PDB entry 4D9I | X-ray diffraction, 2.00 A resolution | chains A and B

== Chain A (and B) ==
Protein: Diaminopropionate ammonia-lyase
Organism: Escherichia coli
Notes: EC 4.3.1.15; chain B of this document is another copy of the same molecule, construct and numbering; everything in this record applies to it too
UniProt: P66899 (DPAL_ECOLI); residue numbers follow UniProt; this construct covers 1-398
Chain sequence (398 residues; row label = number of the first residue in the row):
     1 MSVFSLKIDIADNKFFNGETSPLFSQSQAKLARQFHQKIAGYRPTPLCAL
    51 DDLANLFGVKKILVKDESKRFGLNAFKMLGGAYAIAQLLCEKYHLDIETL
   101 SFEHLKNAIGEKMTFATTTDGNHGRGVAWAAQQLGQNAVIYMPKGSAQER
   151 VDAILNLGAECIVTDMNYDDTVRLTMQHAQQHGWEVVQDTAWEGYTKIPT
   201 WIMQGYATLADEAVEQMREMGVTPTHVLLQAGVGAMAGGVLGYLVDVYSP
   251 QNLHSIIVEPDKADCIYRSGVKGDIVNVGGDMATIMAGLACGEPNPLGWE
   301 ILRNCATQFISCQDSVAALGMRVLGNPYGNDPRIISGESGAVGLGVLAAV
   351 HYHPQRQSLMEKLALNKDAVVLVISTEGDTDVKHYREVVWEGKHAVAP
Not modelled in the structure: 1, 279-284, 398 (chain B: 1, 279-283, 398)
Modified / non-standard residues: Lys-77 ((2S)-2-amino-6-[[3-hydroxy-2-methyl-5-(phosphonooxymethyl)pyridin-4-yl]methylideneamino]hexanoic acid; LLP)
Disulfide bonds: Cys-265/Cys-291
Swiss-Prot annotation at these positions:
  - active site (Proton acceptor): Lys-77, Asp-120
  - modified residue: Lys-77 (N6-(pyridoxal phosphate)lysine)
What the authors report for this chain:
  - self-association interface (contacts with another copy of this molecule); pairs are residue here / residue on that copy: Ser-2/Glu-387 (hydrogen bond), Ser-2/Glu-391 (hydrogen bond), Arg-322/Trp-390 (hydrogen bond), Asn-326/Tyr-385 (hydrogen bond), Arg-333/Asn-326 (hydrogen bond), Arg-333/Pro-327 (hydrogen bond), Arg-386/Asn-326 (hydrogen bond), Arg-386/Pro-327 (hydrogen bond), Val-396/Glu-391 (hydrogen bond), Phe-4, Leu-53, Leu-56, Leu-319, Val-323, Gly-325, Tyr-328, Ile-335, Tyr-352, Val-389, Gly-392, Ala-395
  - binding site for 2-amino-2-hydroxymethyl-propane-1,3-diol: Lys-77, Asp-120, Tyr-168, Asp-189, Gly-232, Val-233, Gly-288, Ala-290
  - contacts within the chain: Asp-120/Gly-288 (hydrogen bond)
  - conformationally variable residues (order/disorder transition): Gly-279 to Thr-284
  - mutagenesis - K77H, K77R: abolished catalytic activity
  - mutagenesis - D120N, D189N: unchanged binding to PLP
  - mutagenesis - D120N (150-fold), D189N: decreased catalytic activity on l-DAP
  - mutagenesis - D120N: abolished catalytic activity on d-DAP
  - specificity-determining residues: Asp-120
  - catalytic residues: Asp-120 (proposed by the authors, not directly observed)
  - catalytic residues: Asp-189

== Interface between chain A and chain B ==
Pairs across the interface (49):
  Ser-2(A) / Glu-387(B)  hydrogen bond (backbone-side chain)
  Ser-2(A) / Glu-391(B)  hydrogen bond
  Phe-4(A) / Glu-391(B)
  Leu-53(A) / Trp-390(B)  hydrophobic
  Leu-56(A) / Trp-390(B)  hydrophobic
  Leu-319(A) / Trp-390(B)
  Arg-322(A) / Val-389(B)
  Arg-322(A) / Trp-390(B)  hydrogen bond (side chain-backbone)
  Val-323(A) / Trp-390(B)
  Gly-325(A) / Gly-325(B)
  Gly-325(A) / Asn-326(B)
  Asn-326(A) / Gly-325(B)  hydrogen bond (side chain-backbone)
  Asn-326(A) / Arg-333(B)  hydrogen bond
  Asn-326(A) / Tyr-385(B)  hydrogen bond
  Asn-326(A) / Arg-386(B)  hydrogen bond (backbone-side chain)
  Asn-326(A) / Val-389(B)
  Asn-326(A) / Trp-390(B)  hydrogen bond (backbone-side chain)
  Pro-327(A) / Arg-333(B)  hydrogen bond (backbone-side chain)
  Pro-327(A) / Arg-386(B)  hydrogen bond (backbone-side chain)
  Tyr-328(A) / Arg-386(B)
  Tyr-328(A) / Trp-390(B)  hydrophobic
  Arg-333(A) / Asn-326(B)  hydrogen bond
  Arg-333(A) / Pro-327(B)  hydrogen bond (side chain-backbone)
  Arg-333(A) / Arg-333(B)
  Tyr-352(A) / Trp-390(B)
  Tyr-352(A) / Glu-391(B)
  Tyr-385(A) / Asn-326(B)  hydrogen bond
  Arg-386(A) / Asn-326(B)  hydrogen bond (side chain-backbone)
  Arg-386(A) / Pro-327(B)  hydrogen bond (side chain-backbone)
  Arg-386(A) / Tyr-328(B)
  Glu-387(A) / Ser-2(B)  hydrogen bond (side chain-backbone)
  Val-389(A) / Arg-322(B)
  Val-389(A) / Asn-326(B)
  Trp-390(A) / Leu-53(B)  hydrophobic
  Trp-390(A) / Leu-319(B)
  Trp-390(A) / Arg-322(B)  hydrogen bond (backbone-side chain)
  Trp-390(A) / Val-323(B)
  Trp-390(A) / Asn-326(B)  hydrogen bond (side chain-backbone)
  Trp-390(A) / Tyr-328(B)  hydrophobic
  Trp-390(A) / Tyr-352(B)
  Glu-391(A) / Ser-2(B)  hydrogen bond
  Glu-391(A) / Phe-4(B)
  Glu-391(A) / Arg-322(B)
  Glu-391(A) / Ala-395(B)
  Glu-391(A) / Val-396(B)  hydrogen bond (backbone-backbone)
  Gly-392(A) / Ala-395(B)
  Ala-395(A) / Glu-391(B)
  Ala-395(A) / Gly-392(B)
  Val-396(A) / Glu-391(B)  hydrogen bond (backbone-backbone)
Also at the interface, not in a pair above, chain A (24 interface residues in all): Gly-329, Ile-335
Also at the interface, not in a pair above, chain B (25 interface residues in all): Leu-56, Gly-329, Ile-335, Lys-383

== Overview ==
24 residues of chain A face 25 of chain B across their interface, with 21 hydrogen bonds. Polar contacts
include Ser-2(A)/Glu-387(B), Ser-2(A)/Glu-391(B) and Arg-322(A)/Trp-390(B). From UniProt: active-site residues
Lys-77(A) and Asp-120(A) on chain A. The paper reports catalytic residues Asp-120(A) and Asp-189(A); K77H and
K77R of chain A abolish catalytic activity; 4 substitutions were tested in all.
Both chains are Diaminopropionate ammonia-lyase (Escherichia coli). Entry 4D9I (Crystal structure of holo
Diaminopropionate ammonia lyase from Escherichia coli) was determined by X-ray diffraction (same publication
as 4D9G, 4D9K, 4D9M and 4D9N).
